Entry 2FHH (X-ray diffraction, 2.99 A resolution); this record covers chains R and Z of the 28 polymer chains in the assembly.

Chain R (and Z):
Name: proteasome, beta subunit
Organism: Mycobacterium tuberculosis
Notes: chain Z of this document is another copy of the same molecule, construct and numbering; everything in this record applies to it too
Chain sequence (240 residues; numbered 301 to 540; the number before each row is that of its first residue):
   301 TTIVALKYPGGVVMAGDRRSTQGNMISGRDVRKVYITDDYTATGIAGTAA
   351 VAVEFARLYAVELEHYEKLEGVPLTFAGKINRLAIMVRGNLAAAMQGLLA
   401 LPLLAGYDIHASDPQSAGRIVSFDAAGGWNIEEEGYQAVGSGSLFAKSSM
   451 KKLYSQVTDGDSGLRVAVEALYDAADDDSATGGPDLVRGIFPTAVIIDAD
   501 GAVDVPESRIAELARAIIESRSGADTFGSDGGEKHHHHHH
Disordered / not traced: 523-540
Sequence notes: expression tag (535-540)
Ligand contacts: M1N ((1R)-3-methyl-1-{[N-(morpholin-4-ylcarbonyl)-3-(1-naphthyl)-D-alanyl]amino}butylboronic acid): Thr-301, Arg-319, Ser-320, Thr-321, Gln-322, Ser-327, Val-331, Lys-333, Ile-345, Ala-346, Gly-347, Thr-348, Ala-349, Ala-350, Ala-352

Chain R / chain Z interface:
Contacting residue pairs - 6 pairs, chain R then chain Z:
  Arg-329(R) / Glu-434(Z)
  Asp-330(R) / Glu-433(Z)
  Ala-350(R) / Asp-424(Z)
  Ala-350(R) / Ala-426(Z)
  Ala-350(R) / Gly-428(Z)
  Arg-488(R) / Glu-434(Z)  salt bridge
Other interface residues (no listed pair), chain R (8 interface residues in all): Met-325, Glu-354, Arg-357, Leu-398
Other interface residues (no listed pair), chain Z (11 interface residues in all): Asn-381, Arg-388, Leu-391, Gly-427, Glu-432, Leu-444

In short:
The interface between chain R and chain Z involves 8 residues on one side and 11 on the other, with 1 salt
bridge. Its one salt-bridged contact is Arg-488(R)/Glu-434(Z). Bound to chain R: compound M1N.
Chain R and chain Z are both proteasome, beta subunit (Mycobacterium tuberculosis); the structure, Crystal
Structure of Mycobacterium Tuberculosis Proteasome in complex with a peptidyl boronate inhibitor MLN-273, was
determined by X-ray diffraction together with 2FHG from the same study.
